PDB entry 2C9D | X-ray diffraction, 2.80 A resolution | chains B and C of the 5 polymer chains in the assembly

== Chain B (and C) ==
Protein: 6,7-dimethyl-8-ribityllumazine synthase
From: Mycobacterium tuberculosis
Notes: EC 2.5.1.9; chain C of this document is another copy of the same molecule, construct and numbering; everything in this record applies to it too
UniProt: P66034 (RISB_MYCTU); numbering as in UniProt (aligned over 1-160)
Sequence (160 residues; each row starts with the number of its first residue):
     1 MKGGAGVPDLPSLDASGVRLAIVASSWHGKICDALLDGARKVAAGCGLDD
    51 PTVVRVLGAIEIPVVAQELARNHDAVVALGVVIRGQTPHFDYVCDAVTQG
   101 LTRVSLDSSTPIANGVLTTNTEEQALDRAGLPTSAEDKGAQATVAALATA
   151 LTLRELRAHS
Unresolved in the structure: 1-13 (chain C: 1-14)
Bound ions: K+ site 1: Lys41 (shared with 2 residues of chain H); K+ site 2: Ala70, His73, Thr110; K+ site 3: Leu156, Arg157 (shared with 2 residues of chain G)
Ligand contacts:
  - PHR (3-(1,3,7-trihydro-9-D-ribityl-2,6,8-purinetrione-7-yl ) hexane 1-phosphate), molecule 1: Ser25, Trp27, His28, Gly58, Ala59, Ile60, Glu61, Val81, Val82, Ile83, Gly85, Gln86, Thr87, His89, Val93
  - PHR, molecule 2: Ala113, Asn114, Arg128, Lys138, Ala145
Reported in the primary citation:
  - binding site for (4S)-2-methyl-2,4-pentanediol: Gln99
  - binding site for PHR: Trp27, Ala59, Glu61, Gln86, Thr87, Asn114, Arg128

== How chain B and chain C interact ==
Residue-residue contacts (40; chain B residue first):
  Trp27(B) - Gln141(C)
  Val54(B) - Thr152(C)
  Val54(B) - Leu156(C)  hydrophobic
  Leu57(B) - Gln141(C)
  Leu57(B) - Val144(C)  hydrophobic
  Leu57(B) - Ala145(C)
  Glu61(B) - Ala145(C)
  Glu61(B) - Thr149(C)
  Pro63(B) - Leu106(C)
  Val64(B) - Ser105(C)
  Val64(B) - Leu106(C)  hydrophobic
  Val64(B) - Ser109(C)
  Val64(B) - Thr110(C)
  Val65(B) - Thr149(C)
  Gln67(B) - Leu106(C)  hydrogen bond (side chain-backbone)
  Gln67(B) - Ser109(C)  hydrogen bond
  Glu68(B) - Arg157(C)  salt bridge
  Gln86(B) - Asn120(C)  hydrogen bond (backbone-side chain)
  Gln86(B) - Gln124(C)
  Thr87(B) - Thr118(C)  hydrogen bond (side chain-backbone)
  Thr87(B) - Thr119(C)
  Thr87(B) - Asn120(C)
  Thr87(B) - Gln124(C)
  Pro88(B) - Arg84(C)
  Pro88(B) - Phe90(C)  hydrophobic
  Pro88(B) - Thr118(C)
  Pro88(B) - Asn120(C)
  His89(B) - Thr118(C)
  His89(B) - Lys138(C)
  Tyr92(B) - Cys94(C)
  Tyr92(B) - Asp95(C)
  Tyr92(B) - Thr98(C)
  Tyr92(B) - Thr118(C)
  Ala96(B) - Thr98(C)
  Ala96(B) - Thr102(C)
  Gln99(B) - Gln99(C)
  Gly100(B) - Leu106(C)
  Arg103(B) - Leu106(C)
  Arg103(B) - Asp107(C)  salt bridge
  Val104(B) - Leu106(C)  hydrophobic
Interface residues without a listed pair, chain B (23 interface residues in all): Arg55, Val56, Ile60, Asp95
Interface residues without a listed pair, chain C (32 interface residues in all): Asp91, Pro111, Ala113, Asn114, Val116, Arg128, Glu136, Leu153

== Overview ==
The interface between chain B and chain C involves 23 residues on one side and 32 on the other, with 4
hydrogen bonds and 2 salt bridges. Polar pairs include Glu68(B)-Arg157(C), Arg103(B)-Asp107(C) and
Gln67(B)-Leu106(C). The paper reports a binding site for PHR at Trp27(B), Ala59(B) and Glu61(B) among others;
a binding site for (4S)-2-methyl-2,4-pentanediol at Gln99(B).
Chain B and chain C are both 6,7-dimethyl-8-ribityllumazine synthase (Mycobacterium tuberculosis); the
structure, Lumazine Synthase from Mycobacterium tuberculosis Bound to 3-(1,3,7-
TRIHYDRO-9-D-RIBITYL-2,6,8-PURINETRIONE-7-YL)HEXANE 1-PHOSPHATE, was determined by X-ray diffraction together
with 2C97 and 2C9B from the same study.
